Entry 4B3I (X-ray diffraction, 2.63 A resolution); this record covers chains A and D of the 4 polymer chains in the assembly.

== Chain A ==
Name: Fatty acid beta-oxidation complex alpha-chain fadb
Source organism: Mycobacterium tuberculosis
Notes: EC 4.2.1.17, 1.1.1.35
UniProt: O53872 (O53872_MYCTU); residues 1-720 here = UniProt positions 1-720
Sequence (736 residues; row label = number of the first residue in the row; numbers below 1 keep their minus sign (Met-15 is residue -15)):
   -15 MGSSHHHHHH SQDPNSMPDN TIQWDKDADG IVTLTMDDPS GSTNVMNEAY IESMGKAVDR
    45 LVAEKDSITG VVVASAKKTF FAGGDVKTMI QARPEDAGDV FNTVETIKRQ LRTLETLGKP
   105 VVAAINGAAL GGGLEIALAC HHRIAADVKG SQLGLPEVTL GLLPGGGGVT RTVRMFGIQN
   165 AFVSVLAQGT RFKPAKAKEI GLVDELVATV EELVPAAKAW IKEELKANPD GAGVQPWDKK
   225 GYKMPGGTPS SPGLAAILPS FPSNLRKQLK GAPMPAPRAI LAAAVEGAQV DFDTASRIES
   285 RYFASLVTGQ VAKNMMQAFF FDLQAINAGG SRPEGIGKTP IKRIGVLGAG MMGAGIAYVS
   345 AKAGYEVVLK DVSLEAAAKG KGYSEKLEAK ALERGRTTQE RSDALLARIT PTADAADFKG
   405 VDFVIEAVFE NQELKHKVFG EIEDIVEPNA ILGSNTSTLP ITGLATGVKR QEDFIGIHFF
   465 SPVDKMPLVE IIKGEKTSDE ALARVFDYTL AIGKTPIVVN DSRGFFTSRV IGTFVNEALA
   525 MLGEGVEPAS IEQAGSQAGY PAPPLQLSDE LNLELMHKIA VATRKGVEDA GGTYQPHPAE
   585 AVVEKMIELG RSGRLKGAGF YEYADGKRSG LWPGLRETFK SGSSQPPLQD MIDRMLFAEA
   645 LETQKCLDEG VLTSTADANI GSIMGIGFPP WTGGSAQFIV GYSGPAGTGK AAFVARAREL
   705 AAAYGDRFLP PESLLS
Disordered / not traced: -4 to 0
Differences from the reference sequence: expression tag (-15 to 0)
Ligand contacts:
  - ADP (adenosine-5'-diphosphate): Gln629, Pro630, Pro631, Leu632, Gln633
  - coenzyme A (COA): Ser26, Thr27, Val29, Thr63, Ala66, Gly67, Gly68, Asp69, Val70, Lys71, Met73, Leu114, Gly115, Pro140, Glu141, Leu144, Arg175, Phe304, Gln308

== Chain D ==
Name: Fatty acid beta-oxidation complex beta-chain fada
Source organism: Mycobacterium tuberculosis
Notes: EC 2.3.1.9
UniProt: O53871 (Y0859_MYCTU); residues 1-403 here = UniProt positions 1-403
Sequence (403 residues; each row starts with the number of its first residue):
     1 MSEEAFIYEA IRTPRGKQKN GSLHEVKPLS LVVGLIDELR KRHPDLDENL ISDVILGCVS
    61 PVGDQGGDIA RAAVLASGMP VTSGGVQLNR FCASGLEAVN TAAQKVRSGW DDLVLAGGVE
   121 SMSRVPMGSD GGAMGLDPAT NYDVMFVPQS IGADLIATIE GFSREDVDAY ALRSQQKAAE
   181 AWSGGYFAKS VVPVRDQNGL LILDHDEHMR PDTTKEGLAK LKPAFEGLAA LGGFDDVALQ
   241 KYHWVEKINH VHTGGNSSGI VDGAALVMIG SAAAGKLQGL TPRARIVATA TSGADPVIML
   301 TGPTPATRKV LDRAGLTVDD IDLFELNEAF ASVVLKFQKD LNIPDEKLNV NGGAIAMGHP
   361 LGATGAMILG TMVDELERRN ARRALITLCI GGGMGVATII ERV

== How chain A and chain D interact ==
Residue-residue contacts - 47 pairs, chain A then chain D:
  Ala239(A) - Leu136(D)
  Ala240(A) - Leu231(D)
  Ile241(A) - Leu231(D)  hydrophobic
  Leu242(A) - Leu136(D)
  Pro243(A) - Gly135(D)
  Pro243(A) - Leu136(D)  hydrophobic
  Pro243(A) - Asn141(D)  hydrogen bond (backbone-side chain)
  Pro243(A) - Leu228(D)  hydrophobic
  Ser244(A) - Leu231(D)
  Ser244(A) - Gly232(D)
  Ser244(A) - Phe234(D)
  Pro246(A) - Pro138(D)  hydrophobic
  Pro246(A) - Asn141(D)
  Pro246(A) - Tyr142(D)
  Ser247(A) - Gly232(D)  hydrogen bond (side chain-backbone)
  Ser247(A) - Gly233(D)
  Ser247(A) - Phe234(D)
  Ser247(A) - Val237(D)
  Asn248(A) - Gly232(D)
  Asn248(A) - Gly233(D)
  Leu249(A) - Tyr142(D)
  Arg250(A) - Tyr142(D)  hydrogen bond (side chain-backbone)
  Arg250(A) - Met145(D)  hydrogen bond
  Arg250(A) - Val237(D)
  Arg250(A) - Gln240(D)  hydrogen bond (backbone-side chain)
  Lys251(A) - Gly233(D)
  Lys251(A) - Asp236(D)
  Leu253(A) - Tyr142(D)
  Lys254(A) - Gln240(D)
  Gly255(A) - Gln240(D)
  Arg262(A) - Tyr142(D)  hydrogen bond
  Arg262(A) - Asp143(D)  salt bridge
  Leu265(A) - Pro138(D)
  Ala266(A) - Pro138(D)  hydrophobic
  Val269(A) - Pro138(D)  hydrophobic
  Glu270(A) - Asp137(D)
  Ala533(A) - His243(D)
  Ala533(A) - Trp244(D)
  Ser534(A) - His243(D)  hydrogen bond
  Ser534(A) - Trp244(D)
  Gln537(A) - Leu239(D)
  Gln537(A) - Gln240(D)
  Gln537(A) - His243(D)
  Gln541(A) - Gln240(D)  hydrogen bond (side chain-backbone)
  Gly614(A) - Glu246(D)
  Leu615(A) - Glu246(D)  hydrogen bond (backbone-side chain)
  Leu632(A) - His243(D)
Other interface residues (no listed pair), chain A (29 interface residues in all): Tyr286, Glu531
Other interface residues (no listed pair), chain D (23 interface residues in all): Ala139, Phe146, Val245

== In short ==
29 residues of chain A and 23 residues of chain D are in contact; the contacts include 9 hydrogen bonds and 1
salt bridge. Polar pairs include Arg262(A)-Asp143(D), Pro243(A)-Asn141(D) and Ser247(A)-Gly232(D). Chain A
binds coenzyme A and ADP.
Here chain A is Fatty acid beta-oxidation complex alpha-chain fadb and chain D is Fatty acid beta-oxidation
complex beta-chain fada, both from Mycobacterium tuberculosis. Entry 4B3I (Crystal structure of Mycobacterium
tuberculosis fatty acid beta- oxidation complex with CoenzymeA bound at the hydratase ...) was determined by
X-ray diffraction (same publication as 4B3H and 4B3J).
